PDB entry 3ONV | X-ray diffraction, 1.89 A resolution | chains B and C of the 3 polymer chains in the assembly

# Chain B (and C)
Molecule: Purine nucleoside phosphorylase deoD-type
Organism: Escherichia coli
Notes: EC 2.4.2.1; chain C of this document is another copy of the same molecule, construct and numbering; everything in this record applies to it too
UniProt: C9QST6 (C9QST6_ECOD1); residues 1-237 here correspond to UniProt positions 2-238 (UniProt number = residue number + 1)
Amino-acid sequence (237 residues; row label = number of the first residue in the row):
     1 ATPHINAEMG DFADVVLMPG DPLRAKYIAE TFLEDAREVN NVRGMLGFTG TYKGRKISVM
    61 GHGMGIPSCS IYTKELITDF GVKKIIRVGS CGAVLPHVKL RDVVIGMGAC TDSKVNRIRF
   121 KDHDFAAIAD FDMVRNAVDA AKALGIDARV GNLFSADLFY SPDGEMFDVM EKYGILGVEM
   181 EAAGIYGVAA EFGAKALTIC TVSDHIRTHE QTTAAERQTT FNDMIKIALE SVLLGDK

# How chain B and chain C interact
Contacting residue pairs (78):
  M107(B) with M107(C), hydrophobic; I128(C), hydrophobic; A129(C); F131(C), hydrophobic
  A109(B) with A126(C)
  C110(B) with F120(C), hydrophobic; D124(C); F125(C), hydrophobic; A126(C), hydrogen bond (side chain-backbone)
  T111(B) with H123(C); D124(C), hydrogen bond (backbone-backbone)
  D112(B) with H123(C)
  R117(B) with R117(C); D122(C), hydrogen bond (side chain-backbone); H123(C); D124(C), salt bridge
  R119(B) with V169(C); Y173(C)
  F120(B) with C110(C), hydrophobic; F154(C), hydrophobic; M166(C), hydrophobic; V169(C), hydrophobic
  K121(B) with D163(C), salt bridge; E165(C), salt bridge; M166(C); V169(C)
  D122(B) with R117(C), hydrogen bond (backbone-side chain)
  H123(B) with T111(C); D112(C); R117(C), hydrogen bond (backbone-side chain); M166(C)
  D124(B) with C110(C); T111(C), hydrogen bond (backbone-backbone); R117(C), salt bridge
  F125(B) with C110(C), hydrophobic; N152(C); Y173(C), hydrophobic
  A126(B) with A109(C); C110(C), hydrogen bond (backbone-side chain); N152(C), hydrogen bond (backbone-side chain)
  I128(B) with M107(C), hydrophobic; G151(C); N152(C)
  A129(B) with M107(C)
  F131(B) with M107(C), hydrophobic; F131(C), hydrophobic; V134(C), hydrophobic; R135(C); V138(C), hydrophobic; V150(C), hydrophobic
  V134(B) with F131(C), hydrophobic
  R135(B) with R135(C); V138(C); D139(C), salt bridge
  V138(B) with F131(C), hydrophobic; R135(C)
  V150(B) with F131(C), hydrophobic
  G151(B) with I128(C)
  N152(B) with F125(C); A126(C), hydrogen bond (side chain-backbone); I128(C)
  F154(B) with F120(C), hydrophobic
  D163(B) with K121(C), salt bridge
  E165(B) with K121(C), salt bridge
  M166(B) with F120(C), hydrophobic; K121(C); H123(C)
  V169(B) with R119(C); F120(C), hydrophobic; K121(C)
  K172(B) with A190(C)
  Y173(B) with R119(C); F125(C), hydrophobic; A190(C), hydrophobic; E191(C)
  A190(B) with K172(C); Y173(C)
  E191(B) with Y173(C)
Also at the interface, not in a pair above, chain B (40 interface residues in all): G108, S113, N116, A127, D130, D139, M170, I175
Also at the interface, not in a pair above, chain C (41 interface residues in all): G108, S113, N116, A127, D130, M170, I175, G187

# Overview
40 residues of chain B face 41 of chain C across their interface; the contacts include 9 hydrogen bonds and 7
salt bridges. Among the polar pairs are R117(B)-D124(C), K121(B)-D163(C) and K121(B)-E165(C).
Both chains are Purine nucleoside phosphorylase deoD-type (Escherichia coli). Entry 3ONV (Crystal structure of
E. Coli purine nucleoside phosphorylase with SO4) was determined by X-ray diffraction, deposited together with
3OOE, 3OOH and 3OPV.
